PDB entry 5VIT | X-ray diffraction, 2.20 A resolution | chains A and E of the 4 polymer chains in the assembly

[Chain A]
Molecule: MdcA
From: Pseudomonas aeruginosa (strain ATCC 15692 / DSM 22644 / CIP 104116 / JCM 14847 / LMG 12228 / 1C / PRS 101 / PAO1)
UniProt: Q9I6T0 (Q9I6T0_PSEAE); residues 1-554 here = UniProt positions 1-554
Amino-acid sequence (554 residues; numbered 1 to 554; the number before each row is that of its first residue):
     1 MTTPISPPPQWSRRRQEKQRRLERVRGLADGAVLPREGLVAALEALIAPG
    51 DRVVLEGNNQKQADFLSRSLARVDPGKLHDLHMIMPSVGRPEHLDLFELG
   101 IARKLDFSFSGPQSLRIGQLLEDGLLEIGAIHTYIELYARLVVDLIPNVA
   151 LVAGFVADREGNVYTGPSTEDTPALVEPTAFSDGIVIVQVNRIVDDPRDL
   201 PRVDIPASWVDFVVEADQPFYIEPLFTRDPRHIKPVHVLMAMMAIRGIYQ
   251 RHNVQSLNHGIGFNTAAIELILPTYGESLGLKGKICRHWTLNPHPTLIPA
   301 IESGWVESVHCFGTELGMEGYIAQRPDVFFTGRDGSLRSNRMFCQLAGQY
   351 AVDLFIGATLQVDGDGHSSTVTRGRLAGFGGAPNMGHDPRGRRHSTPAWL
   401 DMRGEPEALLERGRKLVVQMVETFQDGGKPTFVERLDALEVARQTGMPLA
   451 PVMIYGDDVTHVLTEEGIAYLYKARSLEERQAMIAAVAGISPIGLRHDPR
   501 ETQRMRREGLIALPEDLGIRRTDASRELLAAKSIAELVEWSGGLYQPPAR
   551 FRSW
Unresolved in the structure: 1-6
Ligand contacts: malonate ion (MLI): Asn59, Tyr134, Phe226, Asn292, Phe312, Arg341, Gln345, Gly381, Met385
Reported in the primary citation:
  - binding site for malonate ion: Asn59, Tyr134, Asn292, Phe312, Arg341, Gln345, Gly381
  - catalytic residues: Tyr134, Asn258, Ile261, Gly381 (proposed by the authors, not directly observed)
  - mutagenesis - R341E: abolished growth in response to malonate
  - mutagenesis - E466A, I490A, R521A: unchanged binding to MdcC
  - mutagenesis - R500A: unchanged binding to MdcE (chain E)

[Chain E]
Molecule: MdcE
From: Pseudomonas aeruginosa
Notes: EC 2.1.3.10
UniProt: A0A0C6EV56 (A0A0C6EV56_PSEAI); residues 1-268 here = UniProt positions 1-268
Amino-acid sequence (284 residues; each row starts with the number of its first residue; numbers below 1 keep their minus sign (Met-15 is residue -15)):
   -15 MGSSHHHHHHSQDPNSMSQPFASRGLAWFQALAGSLAPRPGDPASLRVAD
    35 AELDGYPVRFLAVVPDPDNPFPRARQGEVGLLEGWGLAAAVDEALEADRE
    85 APRKRALLAIVDVPSQAYGRREEALGIHQALAGAVDAYARARLAGHPLIG
   135 LLVGKAMSGAFLAHGYQANRLIALHDPGVMVHAMGKAAAARITLRSVEEL
   185 EALAAKVPPMAYDIDSYASLGLLWRTLPVETVEVPSTADLVRVRTCLGEA
   235 LADILGGPRDLGGRLGAANREASARVRRLLREQW
Unresolved in the structure: -15 to 5, 178-184
Construct notes: initiating methionine (-15); expression tag (-14 to 0)
Reported in the primary citation:
  - catalytic residues: Gln100, Ser142
  - mutagenesis - Q100E (10-fold), S142A (10-fold): decreased catalytic activity
  - mutagenesis - Y102F: unchanged catalytic activity
  - mutagenesis - Q100E/Y102F: abolished catalytic activity
  - catalytic residues: Tyr102 (proposed by the authors, not directly observed)

[Interface between chain A and chain E]
Residue-residue contacts (14):
  Arg251(A) - Glu266(E)  salt bridge
  Arg500(A) - Asp237(E)  hydrogen bond (side chain-backbone)
  Arg500(A) - Ile238(E)  hydrogen bond (side chain-backbone)
  Arg500(A) - Leu239(E)  hydrogen bond (side chain-backbone)
  Arg500(A) - Gly240(E)
  Arg500(A) - Gly241(E)
  Arg500(A) - Pro242(E)
  Glu501(A) - Pro242(E)
  Gln503(A) - Gly246(E)
  Gln503(A) - Leu249(E)
  Arg507(A) - Arg261(E)
  Arg507(A) - Arg262(E)
  Arg507(A) - Arg265(E)
  Glu508(A) - Arg265(E)  salt bridge
Other interface residues (no listed pair), chain A (9 interface residues in all): Arg504, Arg506, Asp516
Other interface residues (no listed pair), chain E (16 interface residues in all): Arg154, Ala236, Asp244, Gly250
The authors on this interface:
  - interface residues, chain A: Arg500(A), Glu501(A), Glu515(A)
  - hot spots on chain A (mutagenesis) - R500A: unchanged binding to MdcE (chain E)
  - interface residues, chain E: Gly241(E), Pro242(E)

[In short]
9 residues of chain A face 16 of chain E across their interface, with 3 hydrogen bonds and 2 salt bridges.
Among the polar pairs are Arg251(A)-Glu266(E), Glu508(A)-Arg265(E) and Arg500(A)-Asp237(E). The paper reports
catalytic residues Tyr134(A), Asn258(A) and Gln100(E) among others; Q100E and S142A of chain E reduce
catalytic activity; 9 substitutions were tested in all.
Chain A is MdcA (Pseudomonas aeruginosa (strain ATCC 15692 / DSM 22644 / CIP 104116 / JCM 14847 / LMG 12228 /
1C / PRS 101 / PAO1)) and chain E is MdcE (Pseudomonas aeruginosa); the structure, Crystal structure of a
Pseudomonas malonate decarboxylase hetero-tetramer in complex with malonate, was determined by X-ray
diffraction, deposited together with 5VIP and 5VJ1.
